PDB entry 9K9R | electron microscopy, 2.61 A resolution | chains A and P of the 5 polymer chains in the assembly

[Chain A]
Name: DNA polymerase
Source organism: Monkeypox virus
Notes: EC 2.7.7.7
UniProtKB: A0A7H0DN44 (DPOL_MONPV); residues 1-1006 here = UniProt positions 1-1006
Amino-acid sequence (1031 residues; row label = number of the first residue in the row; numbers below 1 keep their minus sign (Met-24 is residue -24)):
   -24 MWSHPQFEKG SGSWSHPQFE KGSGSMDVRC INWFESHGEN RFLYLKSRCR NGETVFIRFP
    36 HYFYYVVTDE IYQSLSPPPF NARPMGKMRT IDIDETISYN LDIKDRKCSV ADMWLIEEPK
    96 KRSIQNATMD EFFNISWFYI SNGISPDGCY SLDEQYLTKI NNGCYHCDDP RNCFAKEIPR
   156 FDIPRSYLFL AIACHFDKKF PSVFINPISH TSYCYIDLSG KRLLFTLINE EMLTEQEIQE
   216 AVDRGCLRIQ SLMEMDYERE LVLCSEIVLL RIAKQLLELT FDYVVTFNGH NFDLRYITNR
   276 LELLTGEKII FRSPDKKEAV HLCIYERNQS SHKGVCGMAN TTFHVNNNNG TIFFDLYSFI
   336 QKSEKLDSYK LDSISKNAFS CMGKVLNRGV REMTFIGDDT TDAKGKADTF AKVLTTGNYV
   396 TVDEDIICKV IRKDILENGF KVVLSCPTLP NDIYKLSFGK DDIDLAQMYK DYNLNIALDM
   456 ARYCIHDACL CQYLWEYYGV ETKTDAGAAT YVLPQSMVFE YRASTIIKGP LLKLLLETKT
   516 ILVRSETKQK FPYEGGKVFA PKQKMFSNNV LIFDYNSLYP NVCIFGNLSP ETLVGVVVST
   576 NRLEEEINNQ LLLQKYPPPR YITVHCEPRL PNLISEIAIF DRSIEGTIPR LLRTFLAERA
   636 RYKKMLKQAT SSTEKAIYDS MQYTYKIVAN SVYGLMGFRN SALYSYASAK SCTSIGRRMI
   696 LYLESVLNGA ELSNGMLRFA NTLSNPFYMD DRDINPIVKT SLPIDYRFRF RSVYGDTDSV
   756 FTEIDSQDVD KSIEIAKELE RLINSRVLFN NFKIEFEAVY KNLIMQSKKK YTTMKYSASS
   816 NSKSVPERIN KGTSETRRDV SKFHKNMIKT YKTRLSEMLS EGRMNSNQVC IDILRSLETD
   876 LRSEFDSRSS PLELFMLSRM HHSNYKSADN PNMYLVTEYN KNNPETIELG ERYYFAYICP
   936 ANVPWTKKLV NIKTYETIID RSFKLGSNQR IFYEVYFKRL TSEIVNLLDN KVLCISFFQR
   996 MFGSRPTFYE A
Not modelled in the structure: -24 to -1, 1005-1006
Sequence notes: initiating methionine (-24); expression tag (-23 to 0); conflict Phe108 (Leu in A0A7H0DN44); engineered mutation Ala166 (Asp in A0A7H0DN44), Ala168 (Glu in A0A7H0DN44)
Metal / ion sites: Mg2+: Asp549, Tyr550, Asp753 (together with dTTP)
Ligand contacts: dTTP (TTP): Asp549, Tyr550, Asn551, Ser552, Leu553, Tyr554, Pro555, Arg634, Lys661, Ile662, Asn665, Tyr668, Thr752, Asp753

[Chain P]
Molecule: 25-nt DNA strand
Sequence (25 nucleotides; row label = number of the first residue in the row):
     1 AGCTATGACC ATGATTACGA ATTGC
Not modelled in the structure: 1-11

[Chain A / chain P interface]
Residue-residue contacts (22; chain A residue first):
  Asp751(A) - DC25(P)  sugar contact
  Thr752(A) - DC25(P)  sugar contact
  Asp753(A) - DC25(P)  sugar contact
  Lys804(A) - DG24(P)  base contact
  Tyr806(A) - DC25(P)  hydrogen bond to the phosphate
  Lys826(A) - DG24(P)  phosphate contact
  Lys826(A) - DC25(P)  phosphate contact
  Gly827(A) - DG24(P)  phosphate contact
  Thr831(A) - DT23(P)  phosphate contact
  Arg832(A) - DT22(P)  sugar contact
  Arg832(A) - DT23(P)  sugar contact
  Arg833(A) - DT22(P)  phosphate contact
  Arg833(A) - DT23(P)  salt bridge to the phosphate
  Asp834(A) - DT22(P)  sugar contact
  Ser893(A) - DT22(P)  phosphate contact
  His897(A) - DA21(P)  salt bridge to the phosphate
  Tyr900(A) - DA20(P)  phosphate contact
  Tyr900(A) - DA21(P)  hydrogen bond to the phosphate
  Lys901(A) - DG19(P)  salt bridge to the phosphate
  Lys901(A) - DA20(P)  hydrogen bond to the phosphate
  Asn907(A) - DA21(P)  hydrogen bond to the phosphate
  Arg927(A) - DT22(P)  salt bridge to the phosphate
Interface residues without a listed pair, chain A (21 interface residues in all): Lys340, Asn825, Arg894, Lys943
Interface residues without a listed pair, chain P (8 interface residues in all): DG13

[Overview]
Chain A and chain P form an interface of 21 and 8 residues respectively, with 4 hydrogen bonds and 4 salt
bridges. Polar contacts include Tyr806(A)-DC25(P), Tyr900(A)-DA21(P) and Lys901(A)-DA20(P). Ligands of chain
A: dTTP. Asp549(A), Tyr550(A) and Asp753(A) form the Mg2+ site.
Here chain A is DNA polymerase (Monkeypox virus) and chain P is a 25-nt DNA strand. Entry 9K9R (MPXV DNA
polymerase in complex with primer/5U template DNA) was determined by electron microscopy (same publication as
9K9S, 9K9T, 9K9V and 9K9U).
